Entry 6HIZ (electron microscopy, 3.08 A resolution); this record covers chains DX and CA of the 28 polymer chains in the assembly.

# Chain DX
Protein: mS71
Source organism: Trypanosoma brucei brucei
Reference sequence: Q383G5 (Q383G5_TRYB2); residue numbers follow UniProt; this construct covers 1-169
Sequence (169 residues; row label = number of the first residue in the row):
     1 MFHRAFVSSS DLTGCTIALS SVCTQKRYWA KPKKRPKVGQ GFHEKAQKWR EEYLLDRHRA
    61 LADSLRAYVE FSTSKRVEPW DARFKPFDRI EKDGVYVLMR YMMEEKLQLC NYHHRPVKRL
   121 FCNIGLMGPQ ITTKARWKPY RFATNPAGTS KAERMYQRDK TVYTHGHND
Not modelled in the structure: 1-28

# Chain CA
Molecule: 611-nt RNA strand
Source organism: Trypanosoma brucei brucei
Sequence (611 nucleotides; each row starts with the number of its first residue):
     1 UAAAUUAUGG UCAAUUGUUA GUAUUCAUAU UAAUUUUUUU AAAUGUUUUA UCAUUUUAUA
    61 AAGGUUUAUU UUUGAAAGAU UUUUUGUAUA AAAUUUUAGG AAUAGUUAAU AAUAAUUUAU
   121 AAUUUUGAUU AGAUUGUUUU GUUAAUGCUA UUAGAUGGGU GUGGAAAAAU AAAAAAAAUA
   181 AUUAAUAUAU AUCAAUAAUA AAUUAAAUUA AUCUAUUAGU CAGAAAUGGA UGCCAGCCGU
   241 UGCGGUAAUU UCUAUGCUUU UAAAUAUUAU ACAAUUAUCA UAUUAAAUUG UUAAGUGCUG
   301 AUUUAACCAA UAAAAAUAUA AAUAAUUUUU AUUUGUUUUU AAACACCAUU AGGUAUAUGC
   361 AAAUAUAAAA UUAUAGUAAU UAUAAAUUAU AUUAUAUUAU AUUUAUUCAU AUAAUUAAUA
   421 GGAUAAUAUU UGUAGUUUUU GAUACCAUGA UAAGGAUUAU AAAUUGAAAG UGUUAAUAUC
   481 AUAAUCAAAA UUUAUUAUUU AUAUUAAAUA UGUAUGUGUA GAUAAAAUAA GAAAUUAAAA
   541 AGGUAUUGUU GCCCACCAAU UUUUAUAAUA AAAAUAACGU GCAGUAAUUA AUAUAUUUAU
   601 AAAAAUAUAU U
Not modelled in the structure: 1-394, 538-611
Differences from the reference sequence: conflict U473 (G3014 in 343546)
Residues lining bound ligands:
  - spermidine (SPD), molecule 1: U398, A399, U457, U458, A459
  - spermidine (SPD), molecule 2: A452, A453, G454, G466, A467, A468, A469, G470

# Interface between chain DX and chain CA
Contacting residue pairs (31; chain DX residue first):
  Trp29(DX) with G472(CA), stacking on the base
  Lys31(DX) with C445(CA), salt bridge to the phosphate
  Arg35(DX) with A490(CA), hydrogen bond to the base
  His114(DX) with A503(CA), sugar contact; U504(CA), salt bridge to the phosphate
  Arg115(DX) with U504(CA), salt bridge to the phosphate
  Lys118(DX) with A503(CA), hydrogen bond to the sugar
  Thr132(DX) with A503(CA), hydrogen bond to the base
  Ala135(DX) with U502(CA), base contact
  Arg136(DX) with U502(CA), base contact
  Trp137(DX) with U502(CA), hydrogen bond to the base; A503(CA), base contact
  Lys138(DX) with U502(CA), hydrogen bond to the sugar
  Pro139(DX) with A501(CA), phosphate contact; U502(CA), phosphate contact; A503(CA), phosphate contact
  Tyr140(DX) with U502(CA), phosphate contact; A503(CA), hydrogen bond to the phosphate; U504(CA), phosphate contact
  Arg141(DX) with A501(CA), base contact
  Phe142(DX) with A501(CA), base contact
  Met155(DX) with A501(CA), base contact
  Tyr156(DX) with A501(CA), base contact; U515(CA), stacking on the base
  Lys160(DX) with G512(CA), hydrogen bond to the base
  Val162(DX) with G512(CA), hydrogen bond to the base
  Tyr163(DX) with G512(CA), base contact
  Thr164(DX) with G512(CA), base contact
  His165(DX) with U505(CA), base contact; G512(CA), hydrogen bond to the base
  Gly166(DX) with G512(CA), base contact
Interface residues without a listed pair, chain DX (24 interface residues in all): Ile131
Interface residues without a listed pair, chain CA (11 interface residues in all): C446

# Overview
24 residues of chain DX and 11 residues of chain CA are in contact, with 9 hydrogen bonds, 3 salt bridges and
2 aromatic stacking contacts. Polar contacts include Arg35(DX)-A490(CA), Thr132(DX)-A503(CA) and
Trp137(DX)-U502(CA). Ligands of chain CA: spermidine.
Here chain DX is mS71 and chain CA is a 611-nt RNA strand, both from Trypanosoma brucei brucei. Entry 6HIZ
(Cryo-EM structure of the Trypanosoma brucei mitochondrial ribosome - This entry contains the head of the ...)
was determined by electron microscopy, deposited together with 6HIV, 6HIW, 6HIX and 6HIY.
